Entry 8HAI (electron microscopy, 4.70 A resolution (low resolution: residue-level contacts below are approximate; hydrogen-bond / salt-bridge calls are withheld)); this record covers chains C and D of the 11 polymer chains in the assembly.

== Chain C ==
Molecule: Histone H2A type 1-B/E
From: Homo sapiens
Reference sequence: P04908 (H2A1B_HUMAN); residues 1-129 here correspond to UniProt positions 2-130 (UniProt number = residue number + 1)
Amino-acid sequence (129 residues; numbered 1 to 129; the number before each row is that of its first residue):
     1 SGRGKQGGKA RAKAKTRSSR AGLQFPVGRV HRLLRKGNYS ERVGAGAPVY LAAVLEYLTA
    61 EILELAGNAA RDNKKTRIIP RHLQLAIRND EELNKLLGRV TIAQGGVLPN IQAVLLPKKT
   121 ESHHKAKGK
Disordered / not traced: 1-13, 118-129
Curated features (UniProtKB/Swiss-Prot):
  - modified residue: Ser-1 (N-acetylserine), Arg-3 (Citrulline), Lys-5 (N6-(2-hydroxyisobutyryl)lysine), Lys-9 (N6-(2-hydroxyisobutyryl)lysine), Lys-13 (N6-(beta-hydroxybutyryl)lysine), Lys-36 (N6-(2-hydroxyisobutyryl)lysine), Lys-74 (N6-(2-hydroxyisobutyryl)lysine), Lys-75 (N6-(2-hydroxyisobutyryl)lysine), Lys-95 (N6-(2-hydroxyisobutyryl)lysine), Gln-104 (N5-methylglutamine), Lys-118 (N6-(2-hydroxyisobutyryl)lysine), Lys-119 (N6-crotonyllysine), Thr-120 (Phosphothreonine), Lys-125 (N6-crotonyllysine)
  - cross-link (Glycyl lysine isopeptide (Lys-Gly)): Lys-13 (interchain with G-Cter in ubiquitin), Lys-15 (interchain with G-Cter in ubiquitin), Lys-119 (interchain with G-Cter in ubiquitin)

== Chain D ==
Molecule: Histone H2B type 1-J
From: Homo sapiens
Reference sequence: P06899 (H2B1J_HUMAN); residues 1-125 here correspond to UniProt positions 2-126 (UniProt number = residue number + 1)
Amino-acid sequence (125 residues; each row starts with the number of its first residue):
     1 PEPAKSAPAP KKGSKKAVTK AQKKDGKKRK RSRKESYSIY VYKVLKQVHP DTGISSKAMG
    61 IMNSFVNDIF ERIAGEASRL AHYNKRSTIT SREIQTAVRL LLPGELAKHA VSEGTKAVTK
   121 YTSAK
Disordered / not traced: 1-30, 125
Curated features (UniProtKB/Swiss-Prot):
  - modified residue: Pro-1 (N-acetylproline), Glu-2 (ADP-ribosyl glutamic acid), Lys-5 (N6-(2-hydroxyisobutyryl)lysine), Ser-6 (ADP-ribosylserine), Lys-11 (N6-(beta-hydroxybutyryl)lysine), Lys-12 (N6-(2-hydroxyisobutyryl)lysine), Ser-14 (Phosphoserine), Lys-15 (N6-acetyllysine), Lys-16 (N6-(beta-hydroxybutyryl)lysine), Lys-20 (N6-(2-hydroxyisobutyryl)lysine), Lys-23 (N6-(2-hydroxyisobutyryl)lysine), Lys-24 (N6-(2-hydroxyisobutyryl)lysine), Lys-34 (N6-(2-hydroxyisobutyryl)lysine), Glu-35 (PolyADP-ribosyl glutamic acid), Ser-36 (Phosphoserine), Lys-43 (N6-(2-hydroxyisobutyryl)lysine), Lys-46 (N6-(2-hydroxyisobutyryl)lysine), Lys-57 (N6,N6-dimethyllysine), Arg-79 (Dimethylated arginine), Lys-85 (N6,N6,N6-trimethyllysine) and 6 more in UniProt
  - glycosylation: Ser-112 (O-linked (GlcNAc) serine)
  - cross-link (Glycyl lysine isopeptide (Lys-Gly)): Lys-5 (interchain with G-Cter in SUMO2), Lys-20 (interchain with G-Cter in SUMO2), Lys-34 (interchain with G-Cter in ubiquitin), Lys-120 (interchain with G-Cter in ubiquitin)

== Chain C / chain D interface ==
Pairs across the interface (109):
  Arg-17(C) / Tyr-121(D)
  Arg-20(C) / Lys-120(D)
  Arg-20(C) / Ala-124(D)
  Ala-21(C) / Ala-117(D)
  Ala-21(C) / Lys-120(D)
  Ala-21(C) / Tyr-121(D)
  Leu-23(C) / Ala-117(D)
  Gln-24(C) / Tyr-40(D)
  Gln-24(C) / Lys-43(D)
  Gln-24(C) / Gln-47(D)
  Phe-25(C) / Tyr-40(D)
  Phe-25(C) / Val-44(D)
  Phe-25(C) / Val-66(D)
  Pro-26(C) / Tyr-40(D)
  Arg-29(C) / Glu-35(D)
  Arg-29(C) / Ser-36(D)
  Arg-29(C) / Tyr-40(D)
  Val-30(C) / Phe-70(D)
  Arg-32(C) / Glu-35(D)
  Leu-33(C) / Glu-35(D)
  Leu-33(C) / Tyr-37(D)
  Leu-33(C) / Phe-70(D)
  Leu-34(C) / Phe-70(D)
  Leu-34(C) / Ala-74(D)
  Tyr-39(C) / Glu-71(D)
  Tyr-39(C) / Ala-74(D)
  Tyr-39(C) / Gly-75(D)
  Tyr-39(C) / Ser-78(D)
  Ser-40(C) / Ser-87(D)
  Ser-40(C) / Ile-89(D)
  Glu-41(C) / Ser-87(D)
  Arg-42(C) / Ser-87(D)
  Arg-42(C) / Thr-88(D)
  Arg-42(C) / Ile-89(D)
  Val-43(C) / Ile-89(D)
  Gly-44(C) / Ile-89(D)
  Gly-46(C) / Val-118(D)
  Ala-47(C) / Ile-89(D)
  Ala-47(C) / Thr-90(D)
  Ala-47(C) / Ile-94(D)
  Val-49(C) / Ala-117(D)
  Val-49(C) / Val-118(D)
  Val-49(C) / Tyr-121(D)
  Tyr-50(C) / Ile-94(D)
  Tyr-50(C) / Gln-95(D)
  Tyr-50(C) / Val-111(D)
  Tyr-50(C) / Gly-114(D)
  Tyr-50(C) / Thr-115(D)
  Tyr-50(C) / Val-118(D)
  Leu-51(C) / Phe-70(D)
  Leu-51(C) / Ile-73(D)
  Leu-51(C) / Ile-94(D)
  Ala-53(C) / Gly-114(D)
  Ala-53(C) / Ala-117(D)
  Val-54(C) / Ala-110(D)
  Leu-55(C) / Val-66(D)
  Leu-55(C) / Ile-69(D)
  Leu-55(C) / Phe-70(D)
  Glu-56(C) / Glu-113(D)
  Tyr-57(C) / Leu-106(D)
  Tyr-57(C) / His-109(D)
  Tyr-57(C) / Ala-110(D)
  Tyr-57(C) / Glu-113(D)
  Leu-58(C) / Ile-69(D)
  Leu-58(C) / Leu-102(D)
  Thr-59(C) / Val-44(D)
  Ala-60(C) / Val-44(D)
  Ile-62(C) / Met-62(D)
  Ile-62(C) / Phe-65(D)
  Leu-63(C) / Leu-45(D)
  Leu-63(C) / His-49(D)
  Leu-63(C) / Ile-54(D)
  Leu-63(C) / Met-62(D)
  Glu-64(C) / His-49(D)
  Gly-67(C) / His-49(D)
  Asn-68(C) / His-49(D)
  Thr-76(C) / Asp-51(D)
  Thr-76(C) / Thr-52(D)
  Thr-76(C) / Gly-53(D)
  Arg-77(C) / Gly-53(D)
  Arg-77(C) / Ile-54(D)
  Arg-77(C) / Ser-55(D)
  Ile-78(C) / Leu-45(D)
  Ile-78(C) / Thr-52(D)
  Ile-78(C) / Gly-53(D)
  Ile-78(C) / Ile-54(D)
  Ile-78(C) / Ser-55(D)
  Ile-78(C) / Ala-58(D)
  Ile-79(C) / Ser-55(D)
  Ile-79(C) / Ala-58(D)
  Pro-80(C) / Ser-55(D)
  Pro-80(C) / Lys-57(D)
  Pro-80(C) / Ala-58(D)
  Pro-80(C) / Ile-61(D)
  Leu-83(C) / Ala-58(D)
  Leu-83(C) / Ile-61(D)
  Leu-83(C) / Met-62(D)
  Glu-92(C) / Pro-103(D)
  Glu-92(C) / Gly-104(D)
  Glu-92(C) / Glu-105(D)
  Glu-92(C) / Leu-106(D)
  Leu-93(C) / Leu-106(D)
  Leu-96(C) / Phe-65(D)
  Leu-96(C) / Arg-72(D)
  Leu-97(C) / Phe-65(D)
  Leu-97(C) / Arg-72(D)
  Val-100(C) / Arg-72(D)
  Ile-102(C) / Ile-61(D)
  Ala-103(C) / Ile-61(D)
Also at the interface, not in a pair above, chain C (52 interface residues in all): Ala-45, Glu-61, Gln-104
Also at the interface, not in a pair above, chain D (56 interface residues in all): Arg-33, Val-41, Val-48, His-82, Ser-91, Val-98

== Summary ==
The interface between chain C and chain D involves 52 residues on one side and 56 on the other.
Chain C is Histone H2A type 1-B/E and chain D is Histone H2B type 1-J, both from Homo sapiens; the structure,
Cryo-EM structure of the p300 catalytic core bound to the H4K12acK16ac nucleosome, class 1 (4.7 angstrom ...,
was determined by electron microscopy (same publication as 8HAG, 8HAH, 8HAJ, 8HAK, 8HAL, 8HAM and 8HAN).
